5MYO - chains B and E of the 3 polymer chains in the assembly; structure by X-ray diffraction, 1.59 A resolution.

# Chain B
Protein: Fab c#6 heavy chain
From: Mus musculus
Notes: antibody fragment or engineered binder
Amino-acid sequence (228 residues; each row starts with the number of its first residue):
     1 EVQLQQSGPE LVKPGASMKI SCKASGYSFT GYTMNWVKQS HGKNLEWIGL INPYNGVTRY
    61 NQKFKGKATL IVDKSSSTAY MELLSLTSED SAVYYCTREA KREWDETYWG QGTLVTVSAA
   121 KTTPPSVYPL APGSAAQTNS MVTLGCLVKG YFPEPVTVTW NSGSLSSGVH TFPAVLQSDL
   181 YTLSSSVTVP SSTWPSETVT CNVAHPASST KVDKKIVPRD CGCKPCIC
Disordered / not traced: 222-228
Disulfides: Cys22-Cys96, Cys146-Cys201

# Chain E
Protein: Amyloid beta A4 protein
UniProtKB: P05067 (A4_HUMAN); residues 1-10 here correspond to UniProt positions 674-683 (UniProt number = residue number + 673)
Amino-acid sequence (10 residues; row label = number of the first residue in the row):
     1 EFRHDSGYEV
Modified / non-standard residues: Glu1 (pyroglutamic acid; PCA)

# Interface between chain B and chain E
Residue-residue contacts (24; chain B residue first):
  Thr33(B) - Ser6(E)
  Thr33(B) - Gly7(E)  hydrogen bond (side chain-backbone)
  Asn35(B) - Glu1(E)
  Asn35(B) - Phe2(E)
  Val37(B) - Phe2(E)  hydrophobic
  Leu50(B) - Ser6(E)
  Asn52(B) - Gly7(E)  hydrogen bond (side chain-backbone)
  Asn55(B) - Gly7(E)
  Asn55(B) - Glu9(E)
  Thr97(B) - Glu1(E)
  Thr97(B) - Phe2(E)
  Arg98(B) - Glu1(E)
  Glu99(B) - Glu1(E)  hydrogen bond (side chain-backbone)
  Glu99(B) - Phe2(E)  hydrogen bond (side chain-backbone)
  Glu99(B) - Arg3(E)  hydrogen bond (side chain-backbone)
  Glu99(B) - Ser6(E)
  Ala100(B) - His4(E)
  Ala100(B) - Asp5(E)  hydrogen bond (backbone-backbone)
  Lys101(B) - His4(E)
  Lys101(B) - Asp5(E)
  Arg102(B) - His4(E)
  Glu103(B) - His4(E)
  Thr107(B) - Glu1(E)
  Trp109(B) - Glu1(E)
Other interface residues (no listed pair), chain B (17 interface residues in all): Trp47, Val57
Other interface residues (no listed pair), chain E (9 interface residues in all): Tyr8
From the paper, about this interface:
  - epitope / paratope residues, chain B: Val37(B), Trp47(B), Thr97(B), Glu99(B), Trp109(B)

# Overview
Chain B and chain E form an interface of 17 and 9 residues respectively, with 6 hydrogen bonds. Polar contacts
include Thr33(B)-Gly7(E), Asn52(B)-Gly7(E) and Glu99(B)-Glu1(E). From the paper: epitope/paratope residues
Val37(B), Trp47(B) and Thr97(B) among others.
Here chain B is Fab c#6 heavy chain (Mus musculus) and chain E is Amyloid beta A4 protein. Entry 5MYO
(Structure of Pyroglutamate-Abeta-specific Fab c#6 in complex with human Abeta-pE3-12-PEGb) was determined by
X-ray diffraction together with 5MY4, 5MYK and 5MYX from the same study.
